Entry 3LW1 (X-ray diffraction, 1.28 A resolution); this record covers chains A and P.

[Chain A]
Name: 14-3-3 protein sigma
Source organism: Homo sapiens
UniProtKB: P31947 (1433S_HUMAN); numbering as in UniProt (aligned over 1-248)
Sequence (253 residues; each row starts with the number of its first residue; numbers below 1 keep their minus sign (Gly-4 is residue -4)):
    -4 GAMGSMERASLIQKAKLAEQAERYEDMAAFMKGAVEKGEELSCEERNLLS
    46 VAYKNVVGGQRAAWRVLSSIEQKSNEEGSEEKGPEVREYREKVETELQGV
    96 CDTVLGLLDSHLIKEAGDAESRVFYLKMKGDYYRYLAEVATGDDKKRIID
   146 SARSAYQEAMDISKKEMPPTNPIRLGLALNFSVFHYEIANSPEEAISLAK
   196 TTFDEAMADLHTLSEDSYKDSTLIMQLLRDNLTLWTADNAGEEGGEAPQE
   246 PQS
Disordered / not traced: 138, 232-248
Modified residues: Cys38 (s-hydroxycysteine; CSO)
Construct notes: expression tag (-4 to 0)
Bound ions: Mg2+ site 1 near Glu2 (its only coordinating residue here); Mg2+ site 2 near Glu89 (its only coordinating residue here); Mg2+ site 3 near Glu188 (its only coordinating residue here)

[Chain P]
Name: peptide of Cellular tumor antigen p53
UniProtKB: P04637 (P53_HUMAN); residue numbers follow UniProt; this construct covers 385-393
Sequence (9 residues; row label = number of the first residue in the row):
   385 FKTEGPDSD
Disordered / not traced: 392-393
Modified residues: Thr387 (phosphothreonine; TPO)
Reported in the primary citation:
  - post-translational modification sites: Lys386 (proposed by the authors, not directly observed)

[Interface between chain A and chain P]
Pairs across the interface - 23 pairs, chain A then chain P:
  Lys49(A) with Thr387(P); Glu388(P); Pro390(P), hydrogen bond (side chain-backbone)
  Asn50(A) with Pro390(P); Asp391(P)
  Arg56(A) with Thr387(P)
  Lys122(A) with Glu388(P), salt bridge
  Arg129(A) with Thr387(P)
  Tyr130(A) with Thr387(P)
  Leu174(A) with Lys386(P); Thr387(P); Glu388(P)
  Asn175(A) with Thr387(P); Glu388(P), hydrogen bond (side chain-backbone)
  Val178(A) with Lys386(P); Thr387(P)
  Tyr181(A) with Phe385(P), hydrophobic
  Glu182(A) with Phe385(P)
  Asp225(A) with Lys386(P), salt bridge
  Asn226(A) with Phe385(P); Lys386(P), hydrogen bond (side chain-backbone)
  Leu229(A) with Phe385(P), hydrophobic
  Trp230(A) with Phe385(P)
Also at the interface, not in a pair above, chain A (18 interface residues in all): Gly53, Gly171, Leu222
Also at the interface, not in a pair above, chain P (7 interface residues in all): Gly389

[In short]
18 residues of chain A and 7 residues of chain P are in contact, with 3 hydrogen bonds and 2 salt bridges.
Polar contacts include Lys122(A)-Glu388(P), Asp225(A)-Lys386(P) and Lys49(A)-Pro390(P). The paper reports a
modification site at Lys386(P).
Chain A is 14-3-3 protein sigma (Homo sapiens) and chain P is peptide of Cellular tumor antigen p53; the
structure, Binary complex of 14-3-3 sigma and p53 pT387-peptide, was determined by X-ray diffraction.
